3IJO - chains B and E; structure by X-ray diffraction, 2.00 A resolution.

Chain B (and E):
Protein: Glutamate receptor 2
From: Rattus norvegicus
Notes: chain E of this document is another copy of the same molecule, construct and numbering; everything in this record applies to it too
UniProt: P19491 (GRIA2_RAT); the construct has insertions or renumbered stretches relative to UniProt, so the offset changes along the chain: 4-117 = UniProt 414-527; 120-261 = UniProt 653-794
Sequence (258 residues; each row starts with the number of its first residue):
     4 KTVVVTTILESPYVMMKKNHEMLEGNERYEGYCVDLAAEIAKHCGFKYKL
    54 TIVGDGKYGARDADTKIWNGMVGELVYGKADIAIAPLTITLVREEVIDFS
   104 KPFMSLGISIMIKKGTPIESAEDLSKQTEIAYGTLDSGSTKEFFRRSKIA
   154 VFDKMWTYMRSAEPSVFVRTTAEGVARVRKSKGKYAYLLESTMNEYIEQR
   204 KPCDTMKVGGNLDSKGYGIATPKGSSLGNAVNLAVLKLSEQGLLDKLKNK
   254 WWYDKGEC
Construct notes: linker (118-119); engineered mutation Ser-242 (Asn775 in P19491)
Disulfides: Cys-206/Cys-261
Bound ions: Zn2+: Glu-42, His-46 (shared with 1 residue of chain H)
Ligand contacts:
  - B4D ((3S)-6-chloro-3-[(prop-2-en-1-ylsulfanyl)methyl]-3,4-dihydro-2H-1,2,4-benzothiadiazine-7-sulfonamide 1,1-dioxide), molecule 1: Ile-92, Thr-93, Ser-217, Lys-218, Gly-219
  - B4D, molecule 2: Lys-104, Pro-105, Phe-106, Met-107, Ser-108, Leu-239, Ser-242, Leu-247, Asp-248, Lys-251
  - glutamic acid (GLU): Tyr-61, Pro-89, Leu-90, Thr-91, Arg-96, Leu-138, Gly-141, Ser-142, Thr-143, Leu-192, Glu-193, Tyr-220
UniProt features mapped onto this chain:
  - binding site (L-glutamate): Pro-89, Thr-91, Arg-96, Ser-142, Thr-143, Glu-193
  - site: Arg-64 (Interaction with the cone snail toxin Con-ikot-ikot), Ile-121 (Crucial to convey clamshell closure to channel opening), Arg-148 (Interaction with the cone snail toxin Con-ikot-ikot), Lys-240 (Interaction with the cone snail toxin Con-ikot-ikot)
  - modified residue (Phosphoserine): Ser-150, Ser-184

How chain B and chain E interact:
Pairs across the interface - 22 pairs, chain B then chain E:
  Thr-93(B) / Glu-243(E)
  Leu-94(B) / Leu-236(E)
  Leu-94(B) / Lys-240(E)
  Leu-94(B) / Glu-243(E)  hydrogen bond (backbone-side chain)
  Glu-97(B) / Lys-104(E)  salt bridge
  Glu-97(B) / Asn-235(E)  hydrogen bond
  Glu-97(B) / Leu-236(E)
  Glu-97(B) / Leu-239(E)
  Phe-102(B) / Lys-104(E)  hydrogen bond (backbone-side chain)
  Ser-103(B) / Lys-104(E)
  Lys-104(B) / Glu-97(E)  salt bridge
  Lys-104(B) / Phe-102(E)  hydrogen bond (side chain-backbone)
  Lys-104(B) / Ser-103(E)
  Pro-105(B) / Pro-105(E)
  Ser-217(B) / Ser-242(E)
  Asn-235(B) / Glu-97(E)  hydrogen bond
  Leu-236(B) / Leu-94(E)  hydrophobic
  Leu-239(B) / Thr-93(E)
  Leu-239(B) / Glu-97(E)
  Lys-240(B) / Leu-94(E)
  Glu-243(B) / Thr-93(E)
  Glu-243(B) / Leu-94(E)  hydrogen bond (side chain-backbone)
Also at the interface, not in a pair above, chain B (15 interface residues in all): Ile-92, Ser-242
Also at the interface, not in a pair above, chain E (16 interface residues in all): Ile-92, Glu-98, Ser-217

Summary:
15 residues of chain B face 16 of chain E across their interface; the contacts include 6 hydrogen bonds and 2
salt bridges. Among the polar pairs are Glu-97(B)/Lys-104(E), Leu-94(B)/Glu-243(E) and Glu-97(B)/Asn-235(E).
Chain B binds glutamic acid and compound B4D.
Both chains are Glutamate receptor 2 (Rattus norvegicus). Entry 3IJO (Crystal structure of the AMPA subunit
GluR2 bound to the allosteric modulator, althiazide) was determined by X-ray diffraction together with 3IJX,
3IK6, 3IL1, 3ILT and 3ILU from the same study.
